Entry 8C57 (X-ray diffraction, 1.95 A resolution); this record covers chains A and C of the 3 polymer chains in the assembly.

Chain A:
Molecule: Cytosine-specific methyltransferase
From: Malacoplasma penetrans HF-2
UniProtKB: Q8EVR5 (Q8EVR5_MALP2); residues 1-395 here = UniProt positions 1-395
Chain sequence (395 residues; each row starts with the number of its first residue):
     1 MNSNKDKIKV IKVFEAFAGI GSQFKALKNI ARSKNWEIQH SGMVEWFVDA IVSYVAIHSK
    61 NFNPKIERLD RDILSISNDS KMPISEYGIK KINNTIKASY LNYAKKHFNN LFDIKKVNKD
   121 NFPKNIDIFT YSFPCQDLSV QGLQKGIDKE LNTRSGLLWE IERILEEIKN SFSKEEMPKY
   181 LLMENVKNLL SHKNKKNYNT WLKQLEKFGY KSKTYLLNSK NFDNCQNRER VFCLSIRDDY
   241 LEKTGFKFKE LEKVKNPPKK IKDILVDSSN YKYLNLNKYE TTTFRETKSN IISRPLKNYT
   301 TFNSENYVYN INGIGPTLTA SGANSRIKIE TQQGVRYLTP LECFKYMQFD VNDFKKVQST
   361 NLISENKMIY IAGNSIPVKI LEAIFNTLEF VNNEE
Not modelled in the structure: 1-6, 141-152, 393-395
Construct notes: cloning artifact (68, 71, 295)
Residues lining bound ligands:
  - carbonate ion (CO3): Phe302, Ser304, Asn324
  - S-adenosylmethionine (SAM): Phe17, Ala18, Gly19, Ile20, Gly21, Ser22, Gln23, Val44, Glu45, Trp46, Phe47, Ser80, Phe112, Asp113, Ile114, Lys115, Leu157, Ile371, Asn374, Ser375, Ile376
From the paper describing this entry:
  - binding site for the 14-nt DNA strand: Glu184
  - binding site for the 14-nt DNA strand (chain C): Phe302
  - conformationally variable residues (loop rearrangement): Ser132 to Leu157
  - mutagenesis - C135A: increased catalytic activity on dhaC
  - mutagenesis - C135A: abolished catalytic activity

Chain C:
Molecule: 14-nt DNA strand
From: synthetic construct
Sequence (14 nucleotides; numbered 1 to 14; the number before each row is that of its first residue):
     1 GTTCAGCGCA TGTG
Modified residues: 5CM (5-methyl-2'-deoxy-cytidine-5'-monophosphate) at position 7

Interface between chain A and chain C:
Contacting residue pairs (19; chain A residue first):
  Asn78(A) - DT2(C)  phosphate contact
  Asn188(A) - DT11(C)  sugar contact
  Ser191(A) - DG12(C)  phosphate contact
  His192(A) - DG12(C)  salt bridge to the phosphate
  Lys193(A) - DT11(C)  salt bridge to the phosphate
  Thr300(A) - 5CM_7(C)  base contact
  Thr301(A) - 5CM_7(C)  sugar contact
  Thr301(A) - DG8(C)  hydrogen bond to the phosphate
  Phe302(A) - 5CM_7(C)  stacking on the base
  Phe302(A) - DG8(C)  stacking on the base
  Asn303(A) - DG8(C)  hydrogen bond to the base
  Ser304(A) - DG8(C)  hydrogen bond to the base
  Glu305(A) - 5CM_7(C)  hydrogen bond to the base
  Gly322(A) - DG6(C)  base contact
  Arg326(A) - DA5(C)  hydrogen bond to the base
  Arg326(A) - DG6(C)  hydrogen bond to the base
  Arg326(A) - 5CM_7(C)  base contact
  Asn366(A) - DC4(C)  hydrogen bond to the phosphate
  Lys367(A) - DT3(C)  phosphate contact
Interface residues without a listed pair, chain A (17 interface residues in all): Asp79, Ala323
Interface residues without a listed pair, chain C (10 interface residues in all): DC9

In short:
17 residues of chain A and 10 residues of chain C are in contact, with 7 hydrogen bonds, 2 salt bridges and 2
aromatic stacking contacts. Polar pairs include Asn303(A)-DG8(C), Ser304(A)-DG8(C) and Glu305(A)-5CM_7(C).
From the paper: a binding site for the 14-nt DNA strand at Glu184(A); C135A of chain A increases catalytic
activity on dhaC.
Here chain A is Cytosine-specific methyltransferase (Malacoplasma penetrans HF-2) and chain C is a 14-nt DNA
strand (synthetic construct). Entry 8C57 (CpG specific M.MpeI methyltransferase crystallized in the presence
of 5,6-dihydro-5-azacytosine (converted to 5m-dhaC) and 5-methylcytosine containing ...) was determined by
X-ray diffraction together with 8C56, 8C58 and 8C59 from the same study.
